6CQQ - chains A and B of the 5 polymer chains in the assembly; structure by X-ray diffraction, 2.80 A resolution.

# Chain A
Molecule: HLA class II histocompatibility antigen, DR alpha chain
Organism: Homo sapiens
UniProtKB: P01903 (DRA_HUMAN); residues 1-182 here correspond to UniProt positions 26-207 (UniProt number = residue number + 25)
Amino-acid sequence (182 residues; numbered 1 to 182; the number before each row is that of its first residue):
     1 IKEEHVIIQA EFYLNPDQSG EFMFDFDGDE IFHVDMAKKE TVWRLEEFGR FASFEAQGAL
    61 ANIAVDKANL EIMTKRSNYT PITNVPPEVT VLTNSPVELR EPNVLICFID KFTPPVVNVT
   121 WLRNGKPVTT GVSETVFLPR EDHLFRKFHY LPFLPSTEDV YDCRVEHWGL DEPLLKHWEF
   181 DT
Unresolved in the structure: 1-3, 182
Differences from the reference sequence: conflict Thr182 (Ala207 in P01903)
Swiss-Prot annotation at these positions:
  - region: Glu179 to Asp181 (Connecting peptide)
  - site: Gln9 (Self- and pathogen-derived peptide antigen), Gly49 (Self-peptide antigen), Phe51 (Self- and pathogen-derived peptide antigen), Ala52 (Self-peptide antigen), Ser53 (Self- and pathogen-derived peptide antigen), Glu55 (Pathogen-derived peptide antigen), Asn62 (Self- and pathogen-derived peptide antigen), Asn69 (Pathogen-derived peptide antigen), Arg76 (Self- and pathogen-derived peptide antigen)
  - glycosylation (N-linked (GlcNAc...) asparagine): Asn78, Asn118
Cystine bridges: Cys107-Cys163
Covalently attached groups: N-acetylglucosamine (NAG) linked to Asn118

# Chain B
Molecule: HLA-DRB1 protein
Organism: Homo sapiens
UniProtKB: D7RIH9 (D7RIH9_HUMAN); residues 1-190 here correspond to UniProt positions 30-219 (UniProt number = residue number + 29)
Amino-acid sequence (190 residues; numbered 1 to 190; the number before each row is that of its first residue):
     1 GDTRPRFLWQ PKRECHFFNG TERVRFLDRY FYNQEESVRF DSDVGEFRAV TELGRPDAEY
    61 WNSQKDILEQ ARAAVDTYCR HNYGVGESFT VQRRVQPKVT VYPSKTQPLQ HHNLLVCSVS
   121 GFYPGSIEVR WFLNGQEEKA GMVSTGLIQN GDWTFQTLVM LETVPRSGEV YTCQVEHPSV
   181 TSPLTVEWRA
Unresolved in the structure: 1, 110
Cystine bridges: Cys15-Cys79, Cys117-Cys173
Reported in the primary citation:
  - conformationally variable residues (helix shift): Ser63 to Ala73

# Interface between chain A and chain B
Contacting residue pairs (123):
  Glu4(A) with Phe17(B); Phe18(B)
  His5(A) with Cys15(B); His16(B); Phe17(B), hydrogen bond (backbone-backbone); Tyr83(B); Val91(B)
  Val6(A) with Cys15(B); His16(B)
  Ile7(A) with Arg13(B); Glu14(B); Cys15(B), hydrogen bond (backbone-backbone); Phe17(B), hydrophobic; Tyr83(B), hydrophobic
  Ile8(A) with Arg13(B); Glu14(B)
  Gln9(A) with Pro11(B); Lys12(B); Arg13(B), hydrogen bond (backbone-backbone); Tyr78(B), hydrogen bond
  Ala10(A) with Pro11(B)
  Glu11(A) with Gln10(B); Pro11(B), hydrogen bond (backbone-backbone); Arg13(B), salt bridge
  Phe12(A) with Leu8(B), hydrophobic; Trp9(B); Gln10(B); Pro11(B)
  Tyr13(A) with Leu8(B); Trp9(B), hydrogen bond (backbone-backbone)
  Leu14(A) with Arg6(B); Phe7(B)
  Asn15(A) with Arg6(B); Phe7(B), hydrogen bond (backbone-backbone)
  Pro16(A) with Arg4(B); Pro5(B); Arg6(B)
  Asp17(A) with Arg6(B), salt bridge
  Phe24(A) with Tyr78(B); Asn82(B)
  Phe26(A) with Thr90(B); Val91(B); Tyr123(B); Trp153(B), hydrophobic
  Asp27(A) with Gln149(B)
  Gly28(A) with Gln149(B)
  Asp29(A) with Gln149(B), hydrogen bond; Gly151(B); Trp153(B)
  Glu30(A) with Trp153(B), hydrogen bond (backbone-side chain)
  Ile31(A) with Trp153(B), hydrophobic
  Arg44(A) with Gly151(B), hydrogen bond (side chain-backbone); Asp152(B); Trp153(B)
  Leu45(A) with Arg93(B); Asp152(B); Trp153(B)
  Phe48(A) with Phe89(B), hydrophobic; Trp153(B)
  Phe51(A) with Phe89(B), hydrophobic
  Ala52(A) with Val85(B), hydrophobic; Phe89(B), hydrophobic
  Asn62(A) with Arg13(B)
  Asp66(A) with Trp9(B); Pro11(B)
  Asn69(A) with Trp9(B)
  Leu70(A) with Phe7(B); Leu8(B); Trp9(B); Tyr32(B), hydrophobic
  Met73(A) with Trp9(B), hydrophobic; Tyr32(B), hydrophobic; Leu53(B), hydrophobic; Asp57(B)
  Thr74(A) with Phe7(B); Tyr32(B)
  Arg76(A) with Leu53(B), hydrogen bond (side chain-backbone); Pro56(B); Asp57(B), salt bridge
  Ser77(A) with Tyr32(B); Leu53(B)
  Tyr79(A) with Phe7(B)
  Thr80(A) with Phe7(B); Tyr32(B), hydrogen bond (backbone-side chain); Asn33(B), hydrogen bond (backbone-side chain)
  Pro81(A) with Pro5(B), hydrophobic; Arg6(B); Phe7(B), hydrophobic; Asn33(B)
  Ile82(A) with Arg6(B), hydrogen bond (backbone-backbone); Asn33(B)
  Leu92(A) with Ile148(B), hydrophobic; Asn150(B); Gln156(B)
  Thr93(A) with Gln156(B), hydrogen bond (backbone-side chain)
  Asn94(A) with Ser120(B); Gln156(B), hydrogen bond (backbone-side chain)
  Pro96(A) with Thr100(B); Ser118(B); Ser120(B)
  Ile106(A) with Asn150(B)
  Thr113(A) with Leu8(B); Gln34(B)
  Pro115(A) with Leu8(B)
  Pro139(A) with Lys12(B)
  Arg140(A) with Lys12(B), hydrogen bond (backbone-side chain)
  Asp142(A) with Gln34(B), hydrogen bond (backbone-side chain)
  His143(A) with Gln10(B), hydrogen bond (backbone-side chain); Lys12(B), hydrogen bond; Arg29(B); Phe31(B); Gln34(B)
  Leu144(A) with Gln34(B)
  Phe145(A) with Gln10(B)
  Arg146(A) with Gln149(B), hydrogen bond
  Phe148(A) with Gln149(B); Asn150(B); Gly151(B)
  Tyr150(A) with Asn150(B), hydrogen bond (side chain-backbone); Gly151(B), hydrogen bond (side chain-backbone); Asp152(B)
  Trp168(A) with Asp2(B), hydrogen bond (side chain-backbone); Arg6(B)
Interface residues without a listed pair, chain A (60 interface residues in all): Glu47, Val85, Ser95, Pro114, Thr135
Interface residues without a listed pair, chain B (47 interface residues in all): Gly54, Trp61, Tyr102, Thr154

# Summary
Chain A and chain B form an interface of 60 and 47 residues respectively, with 24 hydrogen bonds and 3 salt
bridges. Polar pairs include Glu11(A)-Arg13(B), Asp17(A)-Arg6(B) and Arg76(A)-Asp57(B). The paper reports
conformational variability at Ser63(B).
Chain A is HLA class II histocompatibility antigen, DR alpha chain and chain B is HLA-DRB1 protein, both from
Homo sapiens; the structure, Crystal structure of F24 TCR -DR15-RQ13 peptide complex, was determined by X-ray
diffraction (same publication as 6CPH, 6CPL, 6CPN, 6CPO, 6CQJ, 6CQL, 6CQN and 6CQR).
